7Q2Y - chains B and C of the 6 polymer chains in the assembly; structure by electron microscopy, 3.00 A resolution.

Chain B:
Name: Structural maintenance of chromosomes protein 4
From: Saccharomyces cerevisiae S288C
Reference sequence: Q12267 (SMC4_YEAST); residue numbers follow UniProt; this construct covers 1-1418
Amino-acid sequence (1418 residues; each row starts with the number of its first residue):
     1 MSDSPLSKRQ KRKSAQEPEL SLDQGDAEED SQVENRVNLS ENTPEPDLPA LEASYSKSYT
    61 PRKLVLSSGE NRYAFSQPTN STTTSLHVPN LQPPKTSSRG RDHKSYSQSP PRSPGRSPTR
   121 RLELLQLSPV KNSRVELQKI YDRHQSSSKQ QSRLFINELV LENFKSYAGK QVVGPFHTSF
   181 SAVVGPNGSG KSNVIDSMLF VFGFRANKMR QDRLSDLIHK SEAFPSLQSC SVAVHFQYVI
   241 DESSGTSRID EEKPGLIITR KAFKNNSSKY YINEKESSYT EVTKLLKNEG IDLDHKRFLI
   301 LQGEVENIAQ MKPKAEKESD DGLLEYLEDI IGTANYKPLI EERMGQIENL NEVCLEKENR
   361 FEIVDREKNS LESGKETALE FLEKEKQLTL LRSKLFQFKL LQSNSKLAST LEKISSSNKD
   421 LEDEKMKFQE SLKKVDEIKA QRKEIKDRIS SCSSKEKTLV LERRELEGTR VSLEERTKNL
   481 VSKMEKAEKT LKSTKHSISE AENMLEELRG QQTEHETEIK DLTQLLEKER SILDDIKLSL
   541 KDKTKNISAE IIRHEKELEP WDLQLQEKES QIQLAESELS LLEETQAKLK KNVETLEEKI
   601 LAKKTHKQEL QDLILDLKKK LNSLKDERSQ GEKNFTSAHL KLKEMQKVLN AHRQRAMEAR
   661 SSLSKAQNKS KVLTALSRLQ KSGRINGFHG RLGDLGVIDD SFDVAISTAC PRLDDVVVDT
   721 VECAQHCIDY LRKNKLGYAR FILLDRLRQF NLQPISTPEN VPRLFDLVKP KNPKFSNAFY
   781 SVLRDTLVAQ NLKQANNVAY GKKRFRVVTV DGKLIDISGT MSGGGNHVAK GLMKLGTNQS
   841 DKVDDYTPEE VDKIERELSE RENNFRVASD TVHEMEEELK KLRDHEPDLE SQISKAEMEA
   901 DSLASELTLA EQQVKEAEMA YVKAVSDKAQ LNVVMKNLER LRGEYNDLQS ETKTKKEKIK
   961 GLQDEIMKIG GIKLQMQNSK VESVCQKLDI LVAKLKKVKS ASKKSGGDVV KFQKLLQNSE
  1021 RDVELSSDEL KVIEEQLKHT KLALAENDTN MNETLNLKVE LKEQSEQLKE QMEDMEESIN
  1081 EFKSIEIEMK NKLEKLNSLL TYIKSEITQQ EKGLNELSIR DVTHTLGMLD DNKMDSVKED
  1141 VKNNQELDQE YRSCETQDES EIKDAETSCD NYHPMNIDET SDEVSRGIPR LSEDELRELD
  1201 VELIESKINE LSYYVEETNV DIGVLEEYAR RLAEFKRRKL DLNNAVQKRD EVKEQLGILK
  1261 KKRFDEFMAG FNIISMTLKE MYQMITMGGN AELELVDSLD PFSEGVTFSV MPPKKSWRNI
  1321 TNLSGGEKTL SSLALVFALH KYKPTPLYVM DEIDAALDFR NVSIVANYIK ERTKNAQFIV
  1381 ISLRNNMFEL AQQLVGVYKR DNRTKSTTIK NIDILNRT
Disordered / not traced: 1-125, 145-150, 351-1245, 1415-1418
Ion coordination: Mg2+: S192 (together with ADP)
Residues lining bound ligands:
  - ADP (adenosine-5'-diphosphate), molecule 1: K165, S166, P186, N187, G188, S189, G190, K191, S192, N193, R210, Q211, D216, L217, I218, H219, K220, K1399
  - ADP, molecule 2: K1315, R1318, N1322, L1323, S1324, E1327
  - beryllium trifluoride (BEF), molecule 1: N187, G188, K191, S192, Q302, L1383
  - beryllium trifluoride (BEF), molecule 2: S1324, G1325, G1326, E1327, A1356

Chain C:
Name: Condensin complex subunit 2
From: Saccharomyces cerevisiae S288C
Reference sequence: P38170 (CND2_YEAST); residues 1-754 here = UniProt positions 1-754
Amino-acid sequence (754 residues; row label = number of the first residue in the row):
     1 MTTQLRYENN DDDERVEYNL FTNRSTMMAN FEEWIKMATD NKINSRNSWN FALIDYFYDL
    61 DVLKDGENNI NFQKASATLD GCIKIYSSRV DSVTTETGKL LSGLAQRKTN GASNGDDSNG
   121 GNGEGLGGDS DEANIEIDPL TGMPISNDPD VNNTRRRVYN RVLETTLVEF ETIKMKELDQ
   181 ELIIDPLFKK ALVDFDEGGA KSLLLNTLNI DNTARVIFDA SIKDTQNVGQ GKLQRKEEEL
   241 IERDSLVDDE NEPSQSLIST RNDSTVNDSV ISAPSMEDEI LSLGMDFIKF DQIAVCEISG
   301 SIEQLRNVVE DINQAKDFIE NVNNRFDNFL TEEELQAAVP DNAEDDSDGF DMGMQQELCY
   361 PDENHDNTSH DEQDDDNVNS TTGSIFEKDL MAYFDENLNR NWRGREHWKV RNFKKANLVN
   421 KESDLLEETR TTIGDTTDKN TTDDKSMDTK KKHKQKKVLE IDFFKTDDSF EDKVFASKGR
   481 TKIDMPIKNR KNDTHYLLPD DFHFSTDRIT RLFIKPGQKM SLFSHRKHTR GDVSSGLFEK
   541 STVSANHSNN DIPTIADEHF WADNYERKEQ EEKEKEQSKE VGDVVGGALD NPFEDDMDGV
   601 DFNQAFEGTD DNEEASVKLD LQDDEDHKFP IRENKVTYSR VSKKVDVRRL KKNVWRSINN
   661 LIQEHDSRKN REQSSNDSET HTEDESTKEL KFSDIIQGIS KMYSDDTLKD ISTSFCFICL
   721 LHLANEHGLQ ITHTENYNDL IVNYEDLATT QAAS
Disordered / not traced: 1-21, 107-163, 177-183, 223-274, 324-634, 669-686, 748-754

Interface between chain B and chain C:
Contacting residue pairs (49):
  P175(B) - Y737(C)
  P186(B) - H722(C)
  P186(B) - N725(C)
  M1284(B) - V636(C)
  M1287(B) - Y638(C)  hydrophobic
  F1359(B) - S639(C)
  F1359(B) - R640(C)
  F1359(B) - V641(C)
  F1359(B) - S642(C)
  R1360(B) - Y638(C)  hydrogen bond
  R1360(B) - S639(C)
  S1363(B) - S639(C)
  I1364(B) - V636(C)  hydrophobic
  I1364(B) - Y638(C)  hydrophobic
  N1367(B) - T637(C)  hydrogen bond
  N1385(B) - K643(C)
  N1385(B) - F715(C)
  N1386(B) - S639(C)
  F1388(B) - S714(C)
  F1388(B) - I718(C)  hydrophobic
  E1389(B) - K643(C)  salt bridge
  E1389(B) - S712(C)
  E1389(B) - S714(C)
  E1389(B) - F715(C)
  G1396(B) - F717(C)
  G1396(B) - L721(C)
  V1397(B) - L721(C)
  Y1398(B) - L721(C)  hydrophobic
  Y1398(B) - A724(C)  hydrophobic
  Y1398(B) - I731(C)  hydrogen bond (side chain-backbone)
  K1399(B) - N725(C)
  R1400(B) - A724(C)
  R1400(B) - H727(C)  hydrogen bond (side chain-backbone)
  R1400(B) - G728(C)
  T1407(B) - F717(C)
  T1407(B) - I731(C)
  T1407(B) - T732(C)
  T1408(B) - H733(C)
  T1408(B) - Y737(C)
  I1409(B) - Y737(C)
  I1409(B) - D739(C)
  I1409(B) - L740(C)  hydrophobic
  K1410(B) - Y737(C)  hydrogen bond (backbone-backbone)
  K1410(B) - N738(C)
  N1411(B) - T713(C)
  I1412(B) - T713(C)
  I1412(B) - N738(C)
  I1414(B) - I696(C)
  I1414(B) - T713(C)
Also at the interface, not in a pair above, chain B (30 interface residues in all): E158, V184, R1372, L1394, V1395
Also at the interface, not in a pair above, chain C (35 interface residues in all): K635, V645, F692, S693, D710, L729, Q730

In short:
30 residues of chain B face 35 of chain C across their interface, with 5 hydrogen bonds and 1 salt bridge.
Polar pairs include E1389(B)-K643(C), R1360(B)-Y638(C) and N1367(B)-T637(C). Ligands of chain B: ADP and
beryllium trifluoride.
Chain B is Structural maintenance of chromosomes protein 4 and chain C is Condensin complex subunit 2, both
from Saccharomyces cerevisiae S288C; the structure, Cryo-EM structure of clamped S.cerevisiae condensin-DNA
complex (form II), was determined by electron microscopy (same publication as 7Q2Z and 7Q2X).
